1CRJ - chain A; structure by X-ray diffraction, 2.05 A resolution.

[Chain A]
Name: Cytochrome C
Source organism: Saccharomyces cerevisiae
UniProt: P00044 (CYC1_YEAST); the author numbering skips numbers that UniProt does not, so the offset changes along the chain: -5 to -1 = UniProt 1-5; 1-103 = UniProt 6-108
Amino-acid sequence (108 residues; each row starts with the number of its first residue; note: 1 number in that range is skipped by the numbering (no residue carries it; nothing is unmodelled there); numbers below 1 keep their minus sign (Thr-5 is residue -5)):
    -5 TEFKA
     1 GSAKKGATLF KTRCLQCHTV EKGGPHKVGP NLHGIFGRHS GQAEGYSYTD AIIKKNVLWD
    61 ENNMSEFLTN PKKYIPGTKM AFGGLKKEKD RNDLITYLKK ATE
Covalent attachments: heme c (HEC) linked to Cys14, Cys17
Modified / non-standard residues: Lys72 (n-trimethyllysine; M3L)
Sequence notes: conflict Ile52 (Asn57 in P00044), Phe67 (Tyr72 in P00044), Thr102 (Cys107 in P00044)
Ion coordination: heme c Fe: His18, Met80
Small-molecule neighbours: heme c (HEC): Arg13, Gln16, His18, Val28, Gly29, Pro30, Leu32, Ile35, His39, Ser40, Gly41, Gln42, Tyr46, Ser47, Tyr48, Thr49, Ile52, Trp59, Met64, Phe67, Leu68, Thr78, Lys79, Met80, Ala81, Phe82, Leu85, Leu94, Leu98

[In short]
Covalently linked heme c: at Cys14. The heme c Fe site is built by His18 and Met80.
Chain A is Cytochrome C (Saccharomyces cerevisiae); the structure, The role of a conserved internal water
molecule and its associated hydrogen bond network in cytochrome ..., was determined by X-ray diffraction,
deposited together with 1CRG and 1CRH.
